PDB entry 8DH4 | X-ray diffraction, 2.80 A resolution | chains B and C of the 4 polymer chains in the assembly

# Chain B
Protein: T7 RNA polymerase
From: Escherichia phage T7
Notes: EC 2.7.7.6
UniProt: P00573 (RPOL_BPT7); residues 1-883 here = UniProt positions 1-883
Chain sequence (883 residues; numbered 1 to 883; the number before each row is that of its first residue):
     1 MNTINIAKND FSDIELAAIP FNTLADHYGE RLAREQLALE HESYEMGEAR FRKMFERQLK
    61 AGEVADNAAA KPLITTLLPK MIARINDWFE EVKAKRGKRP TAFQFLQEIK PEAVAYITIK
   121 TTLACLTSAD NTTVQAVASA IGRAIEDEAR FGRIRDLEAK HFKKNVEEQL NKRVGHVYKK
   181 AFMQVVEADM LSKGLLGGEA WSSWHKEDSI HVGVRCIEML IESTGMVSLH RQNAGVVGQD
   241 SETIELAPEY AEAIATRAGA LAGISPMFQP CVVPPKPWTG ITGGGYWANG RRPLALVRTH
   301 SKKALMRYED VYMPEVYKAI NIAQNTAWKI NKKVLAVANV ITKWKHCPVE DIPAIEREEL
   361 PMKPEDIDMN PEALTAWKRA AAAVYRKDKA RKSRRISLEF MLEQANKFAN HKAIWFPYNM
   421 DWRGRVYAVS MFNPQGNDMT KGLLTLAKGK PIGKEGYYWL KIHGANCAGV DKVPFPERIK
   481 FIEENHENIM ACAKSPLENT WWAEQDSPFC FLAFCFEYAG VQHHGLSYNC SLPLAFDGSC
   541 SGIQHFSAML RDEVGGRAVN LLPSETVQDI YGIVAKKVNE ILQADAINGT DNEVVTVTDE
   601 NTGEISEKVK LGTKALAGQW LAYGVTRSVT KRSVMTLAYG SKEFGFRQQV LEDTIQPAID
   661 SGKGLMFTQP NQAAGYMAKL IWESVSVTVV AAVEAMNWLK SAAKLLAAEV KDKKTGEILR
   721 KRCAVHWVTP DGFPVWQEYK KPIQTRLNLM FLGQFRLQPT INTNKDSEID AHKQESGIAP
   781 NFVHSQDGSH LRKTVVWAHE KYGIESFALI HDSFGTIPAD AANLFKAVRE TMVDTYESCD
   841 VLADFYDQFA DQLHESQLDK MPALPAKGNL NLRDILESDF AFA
Unresolved in the structure: 356-371, 755-765
UniProt features mapped onto this chain:
  - active site: Asp537, Lys631, Asp812
  - mutagenesis: Lys172 (K172L/G: No change in activity), Pro563 (P563A/T: Inactivated), Tyr571 (Y571S: Inactivated), Lys631 (K631G: Partially inactivated; K631L: Partially inactivated; K631R: Partially inactivated), Thr636 (T636P: Inactivated), Tyr639 (Y639D: Inactivated), Phe646 (F646C: Inactivated)
Small-molecule neighbours: S96 ((7P)-3-{5-O-[(R)-hydroxy{[(S)-hydroxy(phosphonooxy)phosphoryl]oxy}phosphoryl]-beta-D-ribofuranosyl}-7-(thiophen-2-yl)-3H-imidazo[4,5-b]pyridine): Asp471, Lys472, Asp537, Tyr571, Arg627, Lys631, Arg632, Met635, Thr636, Tyr639
What the authors report for this chain:
  - binding site for Template strand DNA: Tyr639
  - binding site for S96: Asp471, Lys472, Arg627, Lys631, Met635, Tyr639
  - mutagenesis - Y639F: decreased catalytic activity on S96
  - mutagenesis - M635A: abolished catalytic activity on S96
  - mutagenesis - Y639F: decreased catalytic activity on all scaffolds we tested
  - mutagenesis - M635A: unchanged catalytic activity on natural ATP incorporation
  - mutagenesis - M635K: abolished catalytic activity on UBP incorporation

# Chain C
Molecule: 12-nt RNA strand
Sequence (12 nucleotides; each row starts with the number of its first residue; numbers below 1 keep their minus sign (A-3 is residue -3)):
    -3 AACUGCGGCG AU
Unresolved in the structure: -3 to -1

# Chain B / chain C interface
Residue-residue contacts - 26 pairs, chain B then chain C:
  Lys71(B) - U0(C)  base contact
  Asn171(B) - C2(C)  hydrogen bond to the sugar
  Asn171(B) - G3(C)  sugar contact
  Arg386(B) - G4(C)  salt bridge to the phosphate
  Arg386(B) - C5(C)  salt bridge to the phosphate
  Lys389(B) - G3(C)  hydrogen bond to the sugar
  Lys389(B) - G4(C)  sugar contact
  Ala390(B) - G4(C)  sugar contact
  Ala390(B) - C5(C)  sugar contact
  Ser393(B) - G4(C)  sugar contact
  Ser393(B) - C5(C)  sugar contact
  Arg394(B) - C5(C)  hydrogen bond to the phosphate
  Arg394(B) - G6(C)  salt bridge to the phosphate
  Arg425(B) - U8(C)  hydrogen bond to the sugar
  Gln435(B) - A7(C)  hydrogen bond to the sugar
  Gly436(B) - A7(C)  sugar contact
  Asn437(B) - G6(C)  phosphate contact
  Asn437(B) - A7(C)  sugar contact
  Lys441(B) - U8(C)  salt bridge to the phosphate
  Tyr639(B) - U8(C)  hydrogen bond to the base
  Leu752(B) - G1(C)  base contact
  Gly753(B) - U0(C)  base contact
  Ile810(B) - A7(C)  sugar contact
  Ile810(B) - U8(C)  sugar contact
  His811(B) - U8(C)  sugar contact
  Asp812(B) - U8(C)  hydrogen bond to the sugar
Other interface residues (no listed pair), chain B (22 interface residues in all): Lys172, Val174, Leu747, Gln754

# Summary
22 residues of chain B face 9 of chain C across their interface, with 7 hydrogen bonds and 4 salt bridges.
Among the polar pairs are Tyr639(B)-U8(C), Asn171(B)-C2(C) and Lys389(B)-G3(C). The paper reports a binding
site for S96 at Asp471(B), Lys472(B) and Arg627(B) among others; Y639F of chain B reduces catalytic activity
on S96; 3 substitutions were tested in all.
Here chain B is T7 RNA polymerase (Escherichia phage T7) and chain C is a 12-nt RNA strand. Entry 8DH4 (T7 RNA
polymerase elongation complex with unnatural base dPa-DsTP pair) was determined by X-ray diffraction (same
publication as 8DH0, 8DH2, 8DH3 and 8DH5).
